Entry 7RM7 (X-ray diffraction, 1.02 A resolution); this record covers chain A.

Chain A:
Protein: Fatty Acid Kinase A
From: Staphylococcus aureus
Notes: fragment: N-terminal domain
UniProtKB: Q7A5Z4 (Y1069_STAAN); residues 1-208 here = UniProt positions 1-208
Sequence (228 residues; row label = number of the first residue in the row; numbers below 1 keep their minus sign (Met-19 is residue -19)):
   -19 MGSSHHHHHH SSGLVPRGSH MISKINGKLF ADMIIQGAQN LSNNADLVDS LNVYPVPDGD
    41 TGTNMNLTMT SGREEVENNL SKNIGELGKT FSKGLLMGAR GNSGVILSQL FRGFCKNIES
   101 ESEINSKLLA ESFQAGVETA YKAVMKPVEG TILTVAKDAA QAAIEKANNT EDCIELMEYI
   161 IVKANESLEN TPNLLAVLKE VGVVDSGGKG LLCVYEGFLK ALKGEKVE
Disordered / not traced: -19 to -15, 208
Sequence notes: initiating methionine (-19); expression tag (-18 to 0)
Bound ions: Mg2+ site 1: Asn32, Asp38, Asp40 (together with ADP); Mg2+ site 2: Asp38, Asp40 (together with ADP); Mg2+ site 3: Asp138, Gln141
Ligand contacts: ADP (adenosine-5'-diphosphate): Asn32, Tyr34, Pro35, Val36, Asp38, Asp40, Thr41, Asn44, Gly81, Asn82, Ser83, Ile86, Val124, Lys126, Pro127, Val128, Thr131, Ile132, Leu133, Asp185, Ser186, Gly187, Gly188
From the paper describing this entry:
  - binding site for ADP: Thr41, Asn82, Asp185
  - Mg2+ coordination: Asn32, Asp38, Asp40

Overview:
Chain A binds ADP. The Mg2+ site 1 is built by Asn32, Asp38 and Asp40. Asp38 and Asp40 coordinate Mg2+ site 2.
The paper reports a binding site for ADP at Thr41, Asn82 and Asp185; Mg2+ coordination by Asn32, Asp38 and
Asp40.
Chain A is Fatty Acid Kinase A (Staphylococcus aureus); the structure, The X-ray crystal structure of the
N-terminal domain of Staphylococcus aureus Fatty Acid Kinase A (FakA ..., was determined by X-ray diffraction
(same publication as 7UQ1, 7RZK, 7SNB and 6W6B).
